PDB entry 4CNV | X-ray diffraction, 1.62 A resolution | chain A

== Chain A ==
Name: Carbonic anhydrase 2
Source organism: Bos taurus
Notes: EC 4.2.1.1
UniProt: P00921 (CAH2_BOVIN); numbering as in UniProt (aligned over 1-260)
Amino-acid sequence (262 residues; row label = number of the first residue in the row; numbers below 1 keep their minus sign (Met-1 is residue -1)):
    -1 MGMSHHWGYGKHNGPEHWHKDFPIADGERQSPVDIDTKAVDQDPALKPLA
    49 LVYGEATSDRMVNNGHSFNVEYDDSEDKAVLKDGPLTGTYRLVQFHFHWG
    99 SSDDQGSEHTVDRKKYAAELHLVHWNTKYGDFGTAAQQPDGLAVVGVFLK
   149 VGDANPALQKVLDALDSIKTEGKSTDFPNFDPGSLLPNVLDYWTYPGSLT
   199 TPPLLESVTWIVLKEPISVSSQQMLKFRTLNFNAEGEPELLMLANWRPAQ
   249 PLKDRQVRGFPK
Unresolved in the structure: -1 to 3
Differences from the reference sequence: expression tag (-1 to 0); engineered mutation Asp24 (Asn in P00921), Asp39 (Val in P00921), Asp57 (Arg in P00921), Glu74 (Gln in P00921), Glu169 (Lys in P00921), Asp252 (Asn in P00921)
Bound ions: Zn2+: His94, His96, His119
Curated features (UniProtKB/Swiss-Prot):
  - active site: His64 (Proton donor/acceptor)
  - binding site (Zn(2+)): His94, His96, His119
  - binding site (substrate): Thr198, Thr199
  - site (Fine-tunes the proton-transfer properties of H-64): Tyr7, Asn62, Asn67
  - modified residue: Ser2 (N-acetylserine), Ser165 (Phosphoserine), Ser172 (Phosphoserine)
From the paper describing this entry:
  - conformationally variable residues (side-chain flip): His64
  - catalytic residues: His64 (citing earlier work)
  - mutagenesis - G8D/K36D/V50D/N62D/Q136E/L238E: decreased catalytic activity on CO2 hydration
  - mutagenesis - G8D/K36D/V50D/N62D/Q136E/L238E: decreased catalytic activity on esterase

== Overview ==
The Zn2+ site is built by His94, His96 and His119. Curated annotation (UniProt) lists active-site residue
His64, 3 Zn2+-binding residues and substrate-binding residues Thr198 and Thr199. The paper reports the
catalytic residue His64; G8D/K36D/V50D/N62D/Q136E/L238E reduce catalytic activity on CO2 hydration.
Chain A is Carbonic anhydrase 2 (Bos taurus); the structure, Surface residue engineering of bovine carbonic
anhydrase to an extreme halophilic enzyme for potential application in ..., was determined by X-ray
diffraction, deposited together with 5A25, 4CNR, 4CNW and 4CNX.
